6TPS - chains A and B of the 22 polymer chains in the assembly; structure by electron microscopy, 3.54 A resolution.

== Chain A ==
Molecule: DNA-directed RNA polymerase I subunit RPA190
Source organism: Saccharomyces cerevisiae
Notes: EC 2.7.7.6
Reference sequence: P10964 (RPA1_YEAST); residue numbers follow UniProt; this construct covers 1-1664
Sequence (1664 residues; each row starts with the number of its first residue):
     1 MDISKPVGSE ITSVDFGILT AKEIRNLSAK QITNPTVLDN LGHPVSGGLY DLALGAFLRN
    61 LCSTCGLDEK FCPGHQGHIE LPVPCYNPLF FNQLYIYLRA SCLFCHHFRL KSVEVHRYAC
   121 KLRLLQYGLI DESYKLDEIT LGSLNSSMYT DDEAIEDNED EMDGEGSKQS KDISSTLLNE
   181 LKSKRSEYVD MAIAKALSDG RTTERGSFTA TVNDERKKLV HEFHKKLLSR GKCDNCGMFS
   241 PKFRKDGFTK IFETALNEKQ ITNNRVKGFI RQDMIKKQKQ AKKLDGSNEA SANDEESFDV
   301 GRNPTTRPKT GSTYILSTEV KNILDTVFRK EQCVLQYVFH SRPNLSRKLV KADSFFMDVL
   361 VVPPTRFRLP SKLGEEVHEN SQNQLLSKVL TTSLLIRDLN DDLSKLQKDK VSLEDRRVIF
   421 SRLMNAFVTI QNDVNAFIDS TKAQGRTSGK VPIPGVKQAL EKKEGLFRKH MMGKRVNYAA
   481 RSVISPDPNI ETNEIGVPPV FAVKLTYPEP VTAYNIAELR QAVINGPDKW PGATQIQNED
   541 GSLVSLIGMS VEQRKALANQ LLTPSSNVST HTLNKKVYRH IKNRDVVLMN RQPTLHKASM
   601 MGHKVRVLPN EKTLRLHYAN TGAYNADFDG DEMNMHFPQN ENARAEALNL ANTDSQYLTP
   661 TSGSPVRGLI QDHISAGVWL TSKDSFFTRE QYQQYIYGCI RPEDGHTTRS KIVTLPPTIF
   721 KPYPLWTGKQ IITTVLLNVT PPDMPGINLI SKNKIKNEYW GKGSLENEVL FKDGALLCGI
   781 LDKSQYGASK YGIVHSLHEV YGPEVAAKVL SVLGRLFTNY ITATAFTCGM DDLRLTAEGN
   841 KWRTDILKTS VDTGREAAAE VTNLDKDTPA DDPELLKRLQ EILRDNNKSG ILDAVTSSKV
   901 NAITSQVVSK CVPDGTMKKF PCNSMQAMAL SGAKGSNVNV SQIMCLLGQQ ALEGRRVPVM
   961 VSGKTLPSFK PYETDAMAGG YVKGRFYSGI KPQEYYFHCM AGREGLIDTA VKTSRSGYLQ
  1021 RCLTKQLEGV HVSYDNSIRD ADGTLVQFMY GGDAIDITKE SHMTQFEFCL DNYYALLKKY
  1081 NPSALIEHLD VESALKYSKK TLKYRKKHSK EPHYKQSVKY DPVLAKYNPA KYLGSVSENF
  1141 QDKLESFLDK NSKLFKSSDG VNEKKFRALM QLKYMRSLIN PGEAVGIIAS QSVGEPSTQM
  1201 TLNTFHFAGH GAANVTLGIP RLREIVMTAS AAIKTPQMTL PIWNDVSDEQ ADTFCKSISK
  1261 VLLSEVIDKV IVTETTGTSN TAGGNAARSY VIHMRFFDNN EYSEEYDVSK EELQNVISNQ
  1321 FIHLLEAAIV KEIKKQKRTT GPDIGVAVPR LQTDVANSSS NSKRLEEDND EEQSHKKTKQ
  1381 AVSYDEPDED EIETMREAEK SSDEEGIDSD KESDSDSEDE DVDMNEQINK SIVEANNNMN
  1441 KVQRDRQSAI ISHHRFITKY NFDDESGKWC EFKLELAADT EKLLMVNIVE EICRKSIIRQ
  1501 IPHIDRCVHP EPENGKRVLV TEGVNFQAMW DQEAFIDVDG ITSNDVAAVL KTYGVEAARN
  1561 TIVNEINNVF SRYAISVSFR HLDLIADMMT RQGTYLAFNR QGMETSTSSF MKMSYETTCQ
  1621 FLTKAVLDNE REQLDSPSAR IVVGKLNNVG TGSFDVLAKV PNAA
Unresolved in the structure: 142-173, 274-311, 1206-1212, 1277-1285, 1339-1439, 1663-1664
Ion coordination: Zn2+: Cys-62, Cys-65, Cys-72; Mg2+: Asp-627, Asp-629, Asp-631
Curated features (UniProtKB/Swiss-Prot):
  - region: Pro-992 to Glu-1004 (Bridging helix)
  - binding site (Zn(2+)): Cys-62, Cys-65, Cys-72, His-75, Cys-102, Cys-105, Cys-233, Cys-236
  - binding site (Mg(2+)): Asp-627, Asp-629, Asp-631
  - modified residue (Phosphoserine): Ser-889, Ser-1636
From the paper describing this entry:
  - conformationally variable residues (side-chain flip): Lys-462, Asp-629
  - Mg2+ coordination: Asp-627, Asp-629, Asp-631

== Chain B ==
Molecule: DNA-directed RNA polymerase I subunit RPA135
Source organism: Saccharomyces cerevisiae
Notes: EC 2.7.7.6
Reference sequence: P22138 (RPA2_YEAST); numbering as in UniProt (aligned over 1-1203)
Sequence (1203 residues; numbered 1 to 1203; the number before each row is that of its first residue):
     1 MSKVIKPPGQ ARTADFRTLE RESRFINPPK DKSAFPLLQE AVQPHIGSFN ALTEGPDGGL
    61 LNLGVKDIGE KVIFDGKPLN SEDEISNSGY LGNKLSVSVE QVSIAKPMSN DGVSSAVERK
   121 VYPSESRQRL TSYRGKLLLK LKWSVNNGEE NLFEVRDCGG LPVMLQSNRC HLNKMSPYEL
   181 VQHKEESDEI GGYFIVNGIE KLIRMLIVQR RNHPMAIIRP SFANRGASYS HYGIQIRSVR
   241 PDQTSQTNVL HYLNDGQVTF RFSWRKNEYL VPVVMILKAL CHTSDREIFD GIIGNDVKDS
   301 FLTDRLELLL RGFKKRYPHL QNRTQVLQYL GDKFRVVFQA SPDQSDLEVG QEVLDRIVLV
   361 HLGKDGSQDK FRMLLFMIRK LYSLVAGECS PDNPDATQHQ EVLLGGFLYG MILKEKIDEY
   421 LQNIIAQVRM DINRGMAINF KDKRYMSRVL MRVNENIGSK MQYFLSTGNL VSQSGLDLQQ
   481 VSGYTVVAEK INFYRFISHF RMVHRGSFFA QLKTTTVRKL LPESWGFLCP VHTPDGSPCG
   541 LLNHFAHKCR ISTQQSDVSR IPSILYSLGV APASHTFAAG PSLCCVQIDG KIIGWVSHEQ
   601 GKIIADTLRY WKVEGKTPGL PIDLEIGYVP PSTRGQYPGL YLFGGHSRML RPVRYLPLDK
   661 EDIVGPFEQV YMNIAVTPQE IQNNVHTHVE FTPTNILSIL ANLTPFSDFN QSPRNMYQCQ
   721 MGKQTMGTPG VALCHRSDNK LYRLQTGQTP IVKANLYDDY GMDNFPNGFN AVVAVISYTG
   781 YDMDDAMIIN KSADERGFGY GTMYKTEKVD LALNRNRGDP ITQHFGFGND EWPKEWLEKL
   841 DEDGLPYIGT YVEEGDPICA YFDDTLNKTK IKTYHSSEPA YIEEVNLIGD ESNKFQELQT
   901 VSIKYRIRRT PQIGDKFSSR HGQKGVCSRK WPTIDMPFSE TGIQPDIIIN PHAFPSRMTI
   961 GMFVESLAGK AGALHGIAQD STPWIFNEDD TPADYFGEQL AKAGYNYHGN EPMYSGATGE
  1021 ELRADIYVGV VYYQRLRHMV NDKFQVRSTG PVNSLTMQPV KGRKRHGGIR VGEMERDALI
  1081 GHGTSFLLQD RLLNSSDYTQ ASVCRECGSI LTTQQSVPRI GSISTVCCRR CSMRFEDAKK
  1141 LLTKSEDGEK IFIDDSQIWE DGQGNKFVGG NETTTVAIPF VLKYLDSELS AMGIRLRYNV
  1201 EPK
Unresolved in the structure: 1-12, 82-86, 1142-1150
Ion coordination: Zn2+: Cys-1104, Cys-1107, Cys-1128, Cys-1131
Curated features (UniProtKB/Swiss-Prot):
  - zinc finger: Cys-1104 to Cys-1131 (C4-type)
  - modified residue: Ser-2 (N-acetylserine), Ser-81 (Phosphoserine), Ser-1156 (Phosphoserine)
  - mutagenesis: Cys-1104 (C1104A: No effect; when associated with A-1107; A-1128 and A-1131), Cys-1107 (C1107A: Lethal. Abolishes recruitment of RPA1 to Pol I. No effect; when associated with A-1104; A-1128 and A-1131), Cys-1127 (C1127R: Responsible of suppression of RPA190-5 and RPA190-1 mutations), Cys-1128 (C1128A: No effect; when associated with A-1104; A-1107 and A-1131), Cys-1131 (C1131A: No effect; when associated with A-1104; A-1107 and A-1128)
From the paper describing this entry:
  - conformationally variable residues (loop rearrangement): Ser-892 to Phe-895, His-1038

== Interface between chain A and chain B ==
Pairs across the interface - 323 pairs, chain A then chain B:
  Met-1(A) / Asn-1094(B)
  Met-1(A) / Tyr-1098(B)  hydrophobic
  Lys-5(A) / Gln-1100(B)
  Val-7(A) / Gln-1100(B)
  Val-7(A) / Ala-1177(B)  hydrophobic
  Gly-8(A) / Pro-1202(B)
  Ser-9(A) / Thr-1174(B)  hydrogen bond
  Ser-9(A) / Thr-1175(B)
  Ser-9(A) / Val-1176(B)
  Ser-9(A) / Val-1200(B)
  Ser-9(A) / Glu-1201(B)
  Glu-10(A) / Asn-1199(B)
  Glu-10(A) / Val-1200(B)
  Glu-10(A) / Glu-1201(B)  hydrogen bond (backbone-backbone)
  Ile-11(A) / Ile-1178(B)  hydrophobic
  Ile-11(A) / Tyr-1198(B)  hydrophobic
  Ile-11(A) / Asn-1199(B)
  Thr-12(A) / Asn-1199(B)  hydrogen bond (backbone-backbone)
  Thr-12(A) / Glu-1201(B)  hydrogen bond
  Ser-13(A) / Tyr-1198(B)
  Ser-13(A) / Asn-1199(B)  hydrogen bond
  Val-14(A) / Arg-1197(B)
  Val-14(A) / Tyr-1198(B)  hydrophobic
  Asp-15(A) / Leu-1196(B)
  Asp-15(A) / Arg-1197(B)  hydrogen bond (backbone-backbone)
  Asp-15(A) / Asn-1199(B)
  Phe-16(A) / Leu-1196(B)  hydrophobic
  Gly-17(A) / Ile-1194(B)
  Gly-17(A) / Arg-1195(B)  hydrogen bond (backbone-backbone)
  Ile-18(A) / Gly-1193(B)
  Leu-19(A) / Ser-1190(B)
  Leu-19(A) / Gly-1193(B)  hydrogen bond (backbone-backbone)
  Glu-23(A) / Arg-1130(B)  salt bridge
  Glu-23(A) / Arg-1195(B)  salt bridge
  Asn-26(A) / Arg-1129(B)
  Asn-26(A) / Arg-1130(B)  hydrogen bond (side chain-backbone)
  Asn-26(A) / Ser-1132(B)
  Leu-27(A) / Thr-1112(B)
  Leu-27(A) / Arg-1129(B)  hydrogen bond (backbone-side chain)
  Leu-27(A) / Arg-1130(B)
  Ser-28(A) / Arg-1129(B)
  Ser-63(A) / Gly-1162(B)
  Ser-63(A) / Gln-1163(B)
  Thr-64(A) / Gln-1114(B)
  Thr-64(A) / Val-1117(B)
  Thr-64(A) / Asp-1161(B)
  Thr-64(A) / Gly-1162(B)  hydrogen bond (backbone-backbone)
  Cys-65(A) / Gln-1115(B)
  Cys-65(A) / Val-1117(B)
  His-75(A) / Gln-1114(B)
  Asn-87(A) / Met-1192(B)
  Met-357(A) / Ala-1191(B)
  Val-361(A) / Ser-1190(B)
  Val-361(A) / Ala-1191(B)
  Pro-363(A) / Ser-1187(B)
  Arg-366(A) / Met-1057(B)
  Arg-366(A) / Phe-1180(B)
  Phe-367(A) / Leu-1055(B)  hydrophobic
  Phe-367(A) / Phe-1180(B)  hydrophobic
  Phe-367(A) / Tyr-1184(B)  hydrophobic
  Phe-367(A) / Ser-1187(B)
  Val-456(A) / Glu-1188(B)
  Val-456(A) / Met-1192(B)  hydrophobic
  Lys-457(A) / Met-1192(B)
  Ala-459(A) / Glu-1188(B)
  Leu-460(A) / Leu-1185(B)  hydrophobic
  Leu-460(A) / Glu-1188(B)
  Leu-460(A) / Leu-1189(B)  hydrophobic
  Leu-466(A) / Tyr-1184(B)  hydrophobic
  Leu-466(A) / Leu-1185(B)  hydrophobic
  Phe-467(A) / Leu-1185(B)  hydrophobic
  Arg-468(A) / Glu-1073(B)  salt bridge
  His-470(A) / Thr-1056(B)
  His-470(A) / Gln-1058(B)  hydrogen bond (backbone-side chain)
  His-470(A) / Val-1181(B)
  Met-471(A) / Val-1181(B)  hydrophobic
  Met-472(A) / Gly-1072(B)
  Met-472(A) / Arg-1076(B)
  Met-472(A) / Leu-1092(B)
  Gly-473(A) / Arg-1070(B)  hydrogen bond (backbone-side chain)
  Gly-473(A) / Val-1071(B)
  Lys-474(A) / Gln-1058(B)
  Lys-474(A) / Arg-1070(B)
  Lys-474(A) / Val-1071(B)  hydrogen bond (backbone-backbone)
  Lys-474(A) / Leu-1092(B)  hydrogen bond (side chain-backbone)
  Lys-474(A) / Ser-1096(B)
  Lys-474(A) / Asp-1097(B)  salt bridge
  Lys-474(A) / Pro-1179(B)
  Arg-475(A) / Pro-1059(B)
  Arg-475(A) / Lys-1061(B)
  Arg-475(A) / Gly-1068(B)  hydrogen bond (side chain-backbone)
  Arg-475(A) / Ile-1069(B)  hydrogen bond (side chain-backbone)
  Arg-475(A) / Ser-1096(B)  hydrogen bond (backbone-side chain)
  Val-476(A) / Gly-1068(B)
  Val-476(A) / Val-1071(B)  hydrophobic
  Val-476(A) / Arg-1091(B)
  Val-476(A) / Ser-1095(B)
  Asn-477(A) / Arg-1047(B)  hydrogen bond
  Asn-477(A) / Ser-1048(B)
  Asn-477(A) / Pro-1059(B)
  Asn-477(A) / Arg-1091(B)  hydrogen bond (backbone-side chain)
  Asn-477(A) / Ser-1095(B)  hydrogen bond (backbone-backbone)
  Tyr-478(A) / Arg-1047(B)  hydrogen bond (backbone-backbone)
  Tyr-478(A) / Ser-1048(B)
  Tyr-478(A) / Thr-1049(B)
  Tyr-478(A) / Arg-1091(B)
  Ala-479(A) / Val-1046(B)
  Ala-479(A) / Arg-1047(B)  hydrogen bond (backbone-backbone)
  Ala-479(A) / Ile-1069(B)
  Ala-480(A) / Gln-1045(B)
  Ala-480(A) / Ile-1069(B)
  Arg-481(A) / Phe-1044(B)
  Arg-481(A) / Gln-1045(B)  hydrogen bond (backbone-backbone)
  Arg-481(A) / Ile-1069(B)
  Ser-482(A) / Phe-1044(B)
  Val-483(A) / Val-1040(B)  hydrophobic
  Pro-486(A) / Tyr-781(B)
  Pro-486(A) / Ser-928(B)
  Asp-487(A) / Tyr-781(B)  hydrogen bond
  Pro-488(A) / Gly-780(B)
  Pro-488(A) / Tyr-781(B)
  Asn-489(A) / Tyr-781(B)  hydrogen bond
  Phe-501(A) / Gln-1045(B)
  Phe-501(A) / Val-1046(B)  hydrophobic
  Lys-504(A) / Val-1046(B)
  Lys-504(A) / Ser-1048(B)  hydrogen bond (backbone-side chain)
  Leu-505(A) / Arg-1047(B)
  Leu-588(A) / Leu-1087(B)  hydrophobic
  Asn-590(A) / Glu-1075(B)  hydrogen bond
  Gln-592(A) / Glu-1075(B)
  Thr-594(A) / Met-1074(B)
  Thr-594(A) / Glu-1075(B)
  Thr-594(A) / Ala-1078(B)
  Lys-597(A) / Gly-1081(B)
  Lys-597(A) / His-1082(B)  hydrogen bond (backbone-side chain)
  Met-600(A) / Leu-1079(B)  hydrophobic
  Met-600(A) / His-1082(B)  hydrogen bond (backbone-side chain)
  Lys-612(A) / Asn-1041(B)
  Lys-612(A) / Phe-1044(B)
  Thr-613(A) / Ile-913(B)
  Thr-613(A) / Val-1040(B)
  Arg-615(A) / Tyr-781(B)
  Arg-615(A) / Ser-928(B)  hydrogen bond (side chain-backbone)
  Tyr-618(A) / Gly-780(B)  hydrogen bond (side chain-backbone)
  Tyr-618(A) / Tyr-781(B)
  Tyr-618(A) / Met-783(B)  hydrophobic
  Asp-627(A) / Asp-785(B)
  Phe-628(A) / Met-783(B)
  Phe-628(A) / Asp-784(B)  hydrogen bond (backbone-backbone)
  Phe-628(A) / Asp-785(B)
  Phe-628(A) / Val-926(B)
  Asp-629(A) / Lys-924(B)
  Asp-629(A) / Val-926(B)
  Gly-630(A) / Lys-916(B)
  Gly-630(A) / Val-926(B)
  Glu-632(A) / Lys-1043(B)  salt bridge
  Asn-634(A) / Ile-1069(B)
  His-636(A) / Val-1071(B)
  His-636(A) / Arg-1091(B)  hydrogen bond
  Phe-637(A) / Arg-1091(B)  hydrogen bond (backbone-side chain)
  Pro-638(A) / Leu-1087(B)  hydrophobic
  Pro-638(A) / Asp-1090(B)
  Gln-639(A) / Asp-1090(B)
  Ala-643(A) / Phe-1086(B)
  Ala-643(A) / Leu-1087(B)
  Glu-646(A) / Thr-1084(B)
  Glu-646(A) / Phe-1086(B)
  Glu-646(A) / Leu-1087(B)
  Leu-650(A) / Thr-1084(B)
  Ala-651(A) / His-1082(B)
  Gln-656(A) / His-1082(B)  hydrogen bond
  Ile-670(A) / Asp-784(B)
  Gln-671(A) / Asp-784(B)  hydrogen bond
  Gln-671(A) / Asn-950(B)
  Gln-671(A) / His-952(B)  hydrogen bond (backbone-side chain)
  Asp-672(A) / Ser-777(B)
  Asp-672(A) / Met-783(B)  hydrogen bond (backbone-side chain)
  Asp-672(A) / Asn-950(B)
  Asp-672(A) / His-952(B)  salt bridge
  His-673(A) / Met-783(B)
  Ser-675(A) / His-952(B)  hydrogen bond
  Trp-679(A) / Arg-1023(B)
  Thr-818(A) / Thr-779(B)
  Tyr-820(A) / Arg-1023(B)
  Ile-821(A) / Ser-777(B)
  Ile-821(A) / Tyr-778(B)
  Thr-822(A) / Tyr-778(B)  hydrogen bond (side chain-backbone)
  Thr-822(A) / Ser-1015(B)  hydrogen bond (backbone-side chain)
  Ala-823(A) / Leu-1022(B)
  Thr-824(A) / Arg-1023(B)  hydrogen bond (backbone-side chain)
  Ala-825(A) / Ile-776(B)  hydrophobic
  Ala-825(A) / Ser-777(B)
  Ala-825(A) / Tyr-778(B)  hydrophobic
  Ala-825(A) / Leu-1022(B)
  Phe-826(A) / Ser-777(B)  hydrogen bond (backbone-side chain)
  Phe-826(A) / Pro-951(B)
  Phe-826(A) / His-952(B)
  Thr-827(A) / Val-775(B)  hydrogen bond (side chain-backbone)
  Thr-827(A) / Tyr-1027(B)
  Cys-828(A) / Pro-951(B)  hydrophobic
  Cys-828(A) / Phe-963(B)
  Gly-829(A) / Phe-963(B)
  Met-830(A) / Phe-963(B)  hydrophobic
  Met-830(A) / Val-964(B)  hydrophobic
  Asp-831(A) / His-1008(B)
  Asp-831(A) / Asn-1010(B)
  Arg-834(A) / Ala-993(B)  hydrogen bond (side chain-backbone)
  Arg-834(A) / Asp-994(B)  salt bridge
  Arg-834(A) / Tyr-1007(B)
  Gln-880(A) / Ser-632(B)
  Gln-880(A) / Thr-633(B)  hydrogen bond
  Glu-881(A) / Thr-633(B)
  Arg-884(A) / Thr-633(B)  hydrogen bond (side chain-backbone)
  Arg-884(A) / Arg-634(B)
  Arg-884(A) / Gly-635(B)
  Met-925(A) / Pro-955(B)  hydrophobic
  Met-928(A) / Pro-951(B)
  Met-928(A) / His-952(B)
  Met-928(A) / Pro-955(B)  hydrophobic
  Ala-933(A) / His-952(B)
  Lys-934(A) / His-952(B)
  Lys-934(A) / Pro-955(B)
  Lys-934(A) / Ser-956(B)  hydrogen bond
  Asn-939(A) / Pro-955(B)  hydrogen bond (side chain-backbone)
  Asn-939(A) / Ser-956(B)
  Gln-942(A) / Met-958(B)
  Ile-943(A) / Met-958(B)  hydrophobic
  Ile-943(A) / Ile-960(B)  hydrophobic
  Pro-958(A) / Pro-522(B)
  Met-960(A) / Glu-523(B)
  Met-960(A) / Val-670(B)  hydrophobic
  Val-961(A) / Tyr-671(B)
  Ser-962(A) / Val-670(B)  hydrogen bond (side chain-backbone)
  Ser-962(A) / Tyr-671(B)
  Lys-964(A) / Val-670(B)
  Lys-964(A) / Met-672(B)  hydrogen bond (side chain-backbone)
  Lys-964(A) / Asn-673(B)
  Thr-965(A) / Pro-522(B)
  Leu-966(A) / Trp-525(B)  hydrophobic
  Pro-967(A) / Pro-522(B)
  Pro-967(A) / Trp-525(B)  hydrophobic
  Pro-967(A) / Ile-674(B)  hydrogen bond (backbone-backbone)
  Ser-968(A) / Ile-674(B)
  Ser-968(A) / Val-676(B)
  Ser-968(A) / His-686(B)  hydrogen bond (backbone-side chain)
  Lys-970(A) / Asn-673(B)
  Lys-970(A) / Val-685(B)
  Phe-986(A) / Phe-709(B)
  Phe-986(A) / Asn-710(B)
  Phe-986(A) / Met-958(B)  hydrophobic
  Phe-986(A) / Ile-960(B)
  Tyr-987(A) / Phe-709(B)
  Tyr-987(A) / Ala-993(B)
  Ser-988(A) / Phe-709(B)
  Ser-988(A) / Asn-987(B)
  Ser-988(A) / Glu-988(B)  hydrogen bond
  Ser-988(A) / Thr-991(B)
  Gly-989(A) / Asp-708(B)
  Gly-989(A) / Phe-709(B)
  Ile-990(A) / Asp-708(B)  hydrogen bond (backbone-backbone)
  Ile-990(A) / Trp-984(B)  hydrogen bond (backbone-side chain)
  Lys-991(A) / Trp-984(B)
  Pro-992(A) / Val-676(B)  hydrophobic
  Pro-992(A) / Trp-984(B)
  Gln-993(A) / Val-676(B)
  Gln-993(A) / Glu-680(B)  hydrogen bond
  Tyr-995(A) / Val-531(B)
  Tyr-995(A) / Ser-707(B)  hydrogen bond
  Tyr-995(A) / Asp-708(B)
  Tyr-995(A) / Asn-715(B)  hydrogen bond
  Tyr-995(A) / Trp-984(B)  hydrophobic
  Tyr-996(A) / Leu-520(B)
  Tyr-996(A) / Leu-521(B)  hydrogen bond (side chain-backbone)
  Tyr-996(A) / Ser-524(B)
  Tyr-996(A) / Trp-525(B)  hydrophobic
  His-998(A) / Ser-712(B)  hydrogen bond (side chain-backbone)
  Cys-999(A) / Ser-712(B)  hydrogen bond
  Met-1000(A) / Leu-520(B)
  Arg-1003(A) / Arg-518(B)
  Arg-1003(A) / Leu-520(B)
  Arg-1003(A) / Cys-529(B)
  Arg-1003(A) / Pro-530(B)  hydrogen bond (side chain-backbone)
  Arg-1003(A) / Thr-533(B)
  Leu-1006(A) / Met-716(B)  hydrophobic
  Leu-1006(A) / Tyr-717(B)
  Ile-1007(A) / Arg-518(B)
  Ala-1010(A) / Gly-536(B)
  Thr-1024(A) / Asp-1077(B)
  Lys-1025(A) / Arg-1076(B)
  Glu-1028(A) / Arg-1076(B)  salt bridge
  Ala-1184(A) / Ile-1080(B)
  Ile-1187(A) / Asp-1077(B)
  Ile-1187(A) / Gly-1081(B)
  Ile-1188(A) / Gly-1081(B)
  Gln-1191(A) / Asp-1077(B)  hydrogen bond (side chain-backbone)
  Gln-1191(A) / Ala-1078(B)
  Glu-1481(A) / Glu-307(B)
  Lys-1482(A) / Asp-304(B)  salt bridge
  Lys-1482(A) / Glu-307(B)
  Leu-1484(A) / Asp-304(B)
  Asn-1487(A) / Arg-305(B)  hydrogen bond
  Leu-1622(A) / Leu-1189(B)  hydrophobic
  Leu-1622(A) / Ile-1194(B)  hydrophobic
  Val-1626(A) / Ile-1194(B)  hydrophobic
  Pro-1637(A) / Arg-1076(B)
  Ser-1638(A) / Arg-1076(B)  hydrogen bond
  Ile-1641(A) / Arg-1076(B)
  Val-1642(A) / Pro-1179(B)
  Val-1643(A) / Pro-1179(B)
  Gly-1644(A) / Leu-1093(B)
  Gly-1644(A) / Ala-1177(B)
  Leu-1646(A) / Ser-1085(B)
  Leu-1646(A) / Phe-1086(B)  hydrophobic
  Leu-1646(A) / Gln-1089(B)
  Asn-1647(A) / Ile-1080(B)
  Asn-1647(A) / Ser-1085(B)
  Asn-1647(A) / Leu-1088(B)
  Val-1649(A) / Ser-1085(B)
  Gly-1650(A) / Gly-1083(B)
  Thr-1651(A) / Gly-1083(B)  hydrogen bond (backbone-backbone)
  Thr-1651(A) / Ser-1085(B)  hydrogen bond
  Thr-1651(A) / Phe-1086(B)
  Gly-1652(A) / Ser-1085(B)  hydrogen bond (backbone-side chain)
Also at the interface, not in a pair above, chain A (192 interface residues in all): Gly-66, Leu-67, Pro-73, Gln-76, Leu-89, Leu-360, Pro-364, Phe-437, Ile-438, Lys-469, Ser-485, Val-500, Thr-621, Ala-626, Asn-640, Asn-642, Ala-647, Leu-833, Arg-843, Met-917, Gly-935, Phe-969, Pro-971, Gly-984, Arg-985, Gly-1002, Arg-1631, Lys-1645
Also at the interface, not in a pair above, chain B (187 interface residues in all): Asn-254, Leu-308, Arg-311, Lys-315, Gln-398, Asp-535, Cys-539, Gly-540, Asn-543, Gln-636, Gln-669, Gln-682, Pro-693, Ile-696, Leu-697, Gln-711, Pro-713, Asp-782, Ala-786, Gly-914, Arg-929, Arg-957, Thr-1018, Ala-1024, Asp-1025, Ile-1026, Ser-1054, Val-1060, Thr-1113, Leu-1182, Lys-1183

== In short ==
Chain A and chain B form an interface of 192 and 187 residues respectively, with 70 hydrogen bonds and 9 salt
bridges. Polar contacts include Glu-23(A)/Arg-1130(B), Glu-23(A)/Arg-1195(B) and Arg-468(A)/Glu-1073(B). From
the paper: Mg2+ coordination by Asp-627(A), Asp-629(A) and Asp-631(A); conformational variability at
Lys-462(A), Asp-629(A) and Ser-892(B) among others.
Chain A is DNA-directed RNA polymerase I subunit RPA190 and chain B is DNA-directed RNA polymerase I subunit
RPA135, both from Saccharomyces cerevisiae; the structure, early intermediate RNA Polymerase I Pre-initiation
complex - eiPIC, was determined by electron microscopy.
